Entry 8UNF (electron microscopy, 3.15 A resolution); this record covers chains H and G of the 10 polymer chains in the assembly.

# Chain H
Molecule: Sliding clamp
Organism: Tequatrovirus T4
UniProtKB: P04525 (CLAMP_BPT4); residues 6001-6228 here correspond to UniProt positions 1-228 (UniProt number = residue number - 6000)
Sequence (228 residues; row label = number of the first residue in the row):
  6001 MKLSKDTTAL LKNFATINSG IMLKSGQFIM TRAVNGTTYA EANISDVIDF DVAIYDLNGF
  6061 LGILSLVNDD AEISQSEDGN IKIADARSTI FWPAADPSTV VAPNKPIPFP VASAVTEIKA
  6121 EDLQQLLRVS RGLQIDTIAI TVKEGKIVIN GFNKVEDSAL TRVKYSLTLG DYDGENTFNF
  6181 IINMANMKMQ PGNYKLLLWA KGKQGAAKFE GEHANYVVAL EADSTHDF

# Chain G
Molecule: Sliding clamp
Organism: Tequatrovirus T4
UniProtKB: P04525 (CLAMP_BPT4); residues 5001-5228 here correspond to UniProt positions 1-228 (UniProt number = residue number - 5000)
Sequence (228 residues; each row starts with the number of its first residue):
  5001 MKLSKDTTAL LKNFATINSG IMLKSGQFIM TRAVNGTTYA EANISDVIDF DVAIYDLNGF
  5061 LGILSLVNDD AEISQSEDGN IKIADARSTI FWPAADPSTV VAPNKPIPFP VASAVTEIKA
  5121 EDLQQLLRVS RGLQIDTIAI TVKEGKIVIN GFNKVEDSAL TRVKYSLTLG DYDGENTFNF
  5181 IINMANMKMQ PGNYKLLLWA KGKQGAAKFE GEHANYVVAL EADSTHDF

# Interface between chain H and chain G
Pairs across the interface (23):
  Lys6119(H) - Arg5087(G)
  Glu6121(H) - Arg5087(G)  salt bridge
  Asp6122(H) - Arg5087(G)  salt bridge
  Gln6125(H) - Val5067(G)
  Gln6125(H) - Ser5088(G)  hydrogen bond
  Arg6128(H) - Leu5066(G)
  Val6129(H) - Leu5066(G)  hydrophobic
  Leu6133(H) - Ile5090(G)  hydrophobic
  Leu6133(H) - Phe5091(G)
  Leu6133(H) - Trp5092(G)  hydrophobic
  Arg6162(H) - Asp5078(G)
  Val6163(H) - Phe5091(G)
  Lys6164(H) - Ile5090(G)
  Lys6164(H) - Phe5091(G)  hydrogen bond (backbone-backbone)
  Lys6164(H) - Pro5093(G)
  Tyr6165(H) - Ser5088(G)
  Tyr6165(H) - Thr5089(G)
  Tyr6165(H) - Ile5090(G)  hydrophobic
  Ser6166(H) - Arg5087(G)
  Ser6166(H) - Ser5088(G)
  Ser6166(H) - Thr5089(G)  hydrogen bond (backbone-backbone)
  Leu6167(H) - Arg5087(G)
  Thr6168(H) - Arg5087(G)  hydrogen bond (backbone-backbone)
Also at the interface, not in a pair above, chain H (15 interface residues in all): Gly6132
Also at the interface, not in a pair above, chain G (12 interface residues in all): Ile5063, Asn5080

# In short
Chain H and chain G form an interface of 15 and 12 residues respectively; the contacts include 4 hydrogen
bonds and 2 salt bridges. Polar pairs include Glu6121(H)-Arg5087(G), Asp6122(H)-Arg5087(G) and
Gln6125(H)-Ser5088(G).
Chain H and chain G are both Sliding clamp (Tequatrovirus T4); the structure, Cryo-EM structure of T4
Bacteriophage Clamp Loader with Sliding Clamp and DNA, was determined by electron microscopy, deposited
together with 8UH7, 8UK9 and 8UNH.
